6UU5 - chains FFF and 111 of the 9 polymer chains in the assembly; structure by X-ray diffraction, 5.40 A resolution (low resolution: residue-level contacts below are approximate; hydrogen-bond / salt-bridge calls are withheld).

# Chain FFF
Protein: RNA polymerase sigma factor RpoS
Source organism: Escherichia coli (strain K12)
Reference sequence: P13445 (RPOS_ECOLI); residue numbers follow UniProt; this construct covers 1-328
Sequence (336 residues; numbered 1 to 336; the number before each row is that of its first residue):
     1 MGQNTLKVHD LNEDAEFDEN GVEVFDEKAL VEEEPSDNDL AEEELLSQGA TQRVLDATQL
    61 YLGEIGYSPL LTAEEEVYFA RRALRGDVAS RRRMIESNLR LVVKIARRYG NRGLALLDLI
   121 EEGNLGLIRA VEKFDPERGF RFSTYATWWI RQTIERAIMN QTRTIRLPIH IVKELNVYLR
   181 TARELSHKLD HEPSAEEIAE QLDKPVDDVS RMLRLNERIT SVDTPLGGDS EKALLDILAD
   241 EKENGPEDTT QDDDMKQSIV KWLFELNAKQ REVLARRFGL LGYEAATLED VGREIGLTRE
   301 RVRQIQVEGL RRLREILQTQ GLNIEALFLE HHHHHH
Unresolved in the structure: 1-52, 330-336
Construct notes: conflict Gly2 (Ser in P13445), Glu33 (Gln in P13445); expression tag (329-336)
Swiss-Prot annotation at these positions:
  - DNA-binding region: Leu288 to Val307 (H-T-H motif)
  - region: Asp56 to Ala89 (Sigma-70 factor domain-1)
  - motif: Asp118 to Glu121 (Interaction with polymerase core subunit RpoC)
  - mutagenesis: Lys173 (K173E: Eliminates RpoS proteolysis. Lack of interaction with RssB), Glu174 (E174T: 2-fold increase in RpoS half-life. Does not affect interaction with RssB), Val177 (V177K: 3-fold increase in RpoS half-life), Tyr178 (Y178L: Does not affect RpoS half-life)

# Chain 111
Molecule: Synthetic DNA 50-MER (promoter non-template strand)
Sequence (50 nucleotides; each row starts with the number of its first residue):
    10 ACCTTGACAT CCCACCTCAC GTATGCTATA ATGTGTGCAG TCTGACGCGG
Unresolved in the structure: 10-25, 45-48

# Chain FFF / chain 111 interface
Residue-residue contacts (46):
  Leu62(FFF) - DG42(111)
  Leu62(FFF) - DT43(111)
  Gly66(FFF) - DG42(111)
  Leu70(FFF) - DT41(111)
  Glu76(FFF) - DT41(111)
  Ser97(FFF) - DT41(111)
  Asn98(FFF) - DT41(111)
  Arg100(FFF) - DT41(111)
  Arg100(FFF) - DG42(111)
  Leu101(FFF) - DT41(111)
  Val103(FFF) - DT43(111)
  Lys104(FFF) - DT41(111)
  Lys104(FFF) - DG42(111)
  Lys104(FFF) - DT43(111)
  Arg107(FFF) - DT43(111)
  Arg107(FFF) - DG44(111)
  Lys133(FFF) - DC35(111)
  Lys133(FFF) - DA37(111)
  Phe134(FFF) - DA37(111)
  Asp135(FFF) - DA37(111)
  Arg138(FFF) - DA37(111)
  Phe140(FFF) - DT38(111)
  Phe140(FFF) - DA39(111)
  Arg141(FFF) - DA39(111)
  Arg141(FFF) - DA40(111)
  Arg141(FFF) - DT41(111)
  Ser143(FFF) - DA39(111)
  Ser143(FFF) - DA40(111)
  Ser143(FFF) - DT41(111)
  Thr144(FFF) - DA37(111)
  Thr144(FFF) - DA39(111)
  Thr144(FFF) - DA40(111)
  Tyr145(FFF) - DT36(111)
  Tyr145(FFF) - DA37(111)
  Thr147(FFF) - DA40(111)
  Trp148(FFF) - DT36(111)
  Trp148(FFF) - DA37(111)
  Trp149(FFF) - DC35(111)
  Trp149(FFF) - DT36(111)
  Gln152(FFF) - DC35(111)
  Gln152(FFF) - DT36(111)
  Arg156(FFF) - DT33(111)
  Pro168(FFF) - DT31(111)
  Ile169(FFF) - DT33(111)
  His170(FFF) - DT31(111)
  His170(FFF) - DA32(111)
Interface residues without a listed pair, chain FFF (33 interface residues in all): Gln59, Gly63, Leu116, Arg166, Ile171

# In short
The interface between chain FFF and chain 111 involves 33 residues on one side and 13 on the other. UniProt
lists 4 mutagenesis sites on chain FFF.
Chain FFF is RNA polymerase sigma factor RpoS (Escherichia coli (strain K12)) and chain 111 is Synthetic DNA
50-MER (promoter non-template strand); the structure, E. coli sigma-S transcription initiation complex with a
6-nt RNA ("Old" crystal soaked with GTP, UTP ..., was determined by X-ray diffraction together with 6UTV,
6UTW, 6UTX, 6UTY, 6UTZ, 6UU0 and 11 further entries from the same study.
